Entry 2I3P (X-ray diffraction, 2.30 A resolution); this record covers chains C and A of the 4 polymer chains in the assembly.

# Chain C
Molecule: 24-nt DNA strand
Sequence (24 nucleotides; row label = number of the first residue in the row):
   501 GCAAATCGTC GTGAGACAAT TTCG
Bound ions: Ca2+ site 1: DA514 (shared with Asp20(A) of chain A; 1 residue of chain B; 1 residue of chain D); Ca2+ site 2: DG515 (shared with Gly19(A) of chain A; 1 residue of chain B; 1 residue of chain D)

# Chain A
Protein: DNA endonuclease I-CreI
Organism: Chlamydomonas reinhardtii
Notes: EC 3.1.-.-
UniProtKB: P05725 (DNE1_CHLRE); residues 1-153 here = UniProt positions 1-153
Amino-acid sequence (153 residues; numbered 1 to 153; the number before each row is that of its first residue):
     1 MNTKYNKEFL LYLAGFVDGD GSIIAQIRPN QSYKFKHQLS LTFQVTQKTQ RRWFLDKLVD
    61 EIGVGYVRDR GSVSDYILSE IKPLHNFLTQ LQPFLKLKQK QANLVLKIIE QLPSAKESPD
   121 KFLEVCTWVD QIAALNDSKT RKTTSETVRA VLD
Not modelled in the structure: 1
Sequence notes: engineered mutation Arg28 (Lys in P05725), Thr42 (Ala in P05725), Glu110 (Trp in P05725), Gln111 (Arg in P05725)
Bound ions: Ca2+ site 1: Gly19 (shared with 1 residue of chain B; DG515(C) of chain C; 1 residue of chain D); Ca2+ site 2: Asp20 (shared with 1 residue of chain B; DA514(C) of chain C; 1 residue of chain D)
Curated features (UniProtKB/Swiss-Prot):
  - region (Interaction with DNA): Gln26, Ile27, Pro29 to Gln38, Gln44 to Gln47, Arg68 to Arg70, Ser138 to Thr143
  - binding site (Mg(2+)): Gly19, Asp20
  - mutagenesis: Asp20 (D20A/L/N: Loss of catalytic activity. Reduced affinity for DNA), Gln26 (Q26A/C: Alters the specificity of the endonuclease), Tyr33 (Y33C/H/R: Alters the specificity of the endonuclease), Gln44 (Q44A/C/T/V/W: Alters the specificity of the endonuclease), Gln47 (Q47A/E/M: Loss of catalytic activity; Q47N: Strongly reduced affinity for DNA. No effect on catalytic activity), Arg68 (R68A: Loss of activity), Lys98 (K98A: Strongly reduced affinity for DNA. Increased catalytic activity; K98R: Strongly reduced affinity for DNA. No effect on catalytic activity), Ser138 (S138A: Reduced affinity for DNA. No effect on catalytic activity. Reduced cleavage; when associated with M-139), Lys139 (K139M: Reduced affinity for DNA. No effect on catalytic activity. Reduced cleavage; when associated with A-138), Lys142 (K142G: Reduced affinity for DNA. No effect on catalytic activity. Reduced cleavage; when associated with G-143), Thr143 (T143G: Reduced affinity for DNA. No effect on catalytic activity. Reduced cleavage; when associated with G-142)
From the paper describing this entry:
  - mutagenesis - N30A, N30G, Q38A, Q38G, R68K: decreased catalytic activity on wild-type target site
  - mutagenesis - R68A: abolished catalytic activity on wild-type target site (citing earlier work)
  - contacts within the chain: Arg68-Asp75 (salt bridge) (proposed by the authors, not directly observed)
  - mutagenesis - K28R: increased catalytic activity on T:A +/-7
  - mutagenesis - K28R (1.2-fold): decreased catalytic activity on wild-type site
  - mutagenesis - N30A/Q38R: increased catalytic activity on G:C +/-9 site
  - mutagenesis - Q38R: unchanged catalytic activity on G:C +/-9 site
  - mutagenesis - N30R/S32G/Q38Y: increased catalytic activity on C:G +/-9 site
  - mutagenesis - N30G/S32Q/Q38K, N30S/Q38R: increased catalytic activity on G:C +/-9 target site
  - mutagenesis - Q26C/T42E/Y66R (2.9-fold): increased catalytic activity
  - mutagenesis - Y33R/Q44V (>1440-fold): increased catalytic activity on A:T +/-4 and G:C +/-10

# Interface between chain C and chain A
Contacting residue pairs - 41 pairs, chain C then chain A:
  DG513(C) - Lys48(A)  salt bridge to the phosphate
  DA514(C) - Asp20(A)  phosphate contact
  DA514(C) - Thr46(A)  sugar contact
  DA514(C) - Gln47(A)  hydrogen bond to the phosphate
  DA514(C) - Lys48(A)  hydrogen bond to the phosphate
  DA514(C) - Arg51(A)  salt bridge to the phosphate
  DA514(C) - Val73(A)  base contact
  DG515(C) - Gly19(A)  phosphate contact
  DG515(C) - Asp20(A)  phosphate contact
  DG515(C) - Gly21(A)  sugar contact
  DG515(C) - Ser22(A)  sugar contact
  DG515(C) - Gln44(A)  base contact
  DG515(C) - Thr46(A)  base contact
  DG515(C) - Arg70(A)  hydrogen bond to the base
  DG515(C) - Lys98(A)  sugar contact
  DA516(C) - Gly21(A)  phosphate contact
  DA516(C) - Ser22(A)  hydrogen bond to the phosphate
  DA516(C) - Ile24(A)  base contact
  DA516(C) - Gln44(A)  hydrogen bond to the base
  DA516(C) - Arg68(A)  base contact
  DA516(C) - Arg70(A)  base contact
  DA516(C) - Lys98(A)  salt bridge to the phosphate
  DA516(C) - Asn136(A)  phosphate contact
  DA516(C) - Asp137(A)  hydrogen bond to the phosphate
  DA516(C) - Ser138(A)  phosphate contact
  DC517(C) - Ile24(A)  phosphate contact
  DC517(C) - Gln26(A)  sugar contact
  DC517(C) - Ala133(A)  phosphate contact
  DC517(C) - Asn136(A)  hydrogen bond to the phosphate
  DC517(C) - Ser138(A)  hydrogen bond to the phosphate
  DC517(C) - Arg141(A)  phosphate contact
  DA518(C) - Gln26(A)  base contact
  DA518(C) - Arg28(A)  base contact
  DA518(C) - Thr140(A)  sugar contact
  DA518(C) - Arg141(A)  phosphate contact
  DA518(C) - Lys142(A)  hydrogen bond to the phosphate
  DA518(C) - Thr143(A)  hydrogen bond to the phosphate
  DA519(C) - Arg28(A)  base contact
  DA519(C) - Lys142(A)  salt bridge to the phosphate
  DT520(C) - Arg28(A)  base contact
  DT521(C) - Asn30(A)  hydrogen bond to the base
Other interface residues (no listed pair), chain A (28 interface residues in all): Ile23, Ile27, Pro29

# Summary
9 residues of chain C and 28 residues of chain A are in contact; the contacts include 11 hydrogen bonds and 4
salt bridges. Polar contacts include DG515(C)-Arg70(A), DA516(C)-Gln44(A) and DT521(C)-Asn30(A). The paper
reports that N30A, N30G and Q38A of chain A, among others, reduce catalytic activity on wild-type target site;
contacts within the chain involving Arg68(A) and Asp75(A); 14 substitutions were tested in all.
Chain C is a 24-nt DNA strand and chain A is DNA endonuclease I-CreI (Chlamydomonas reinhardtii); the
structure, K28R mutant of Homing Endonuclease I-CreI, was determined by X-ray diffraction, deposited together
with 2I3Q.
